PDB entry 5YYL | X-ray diffraction, 2.65 A resolution | chains A and C of the 4 polymer chains in the assembly

== Chain A ==
Protein: Major royal jelly protein 1
Source organism: Apis mellifera
UniProt: O18330 (MRJP1_APIME); numbering as in UniProt (aligned over 1-432)
Amino-acid sequence (432 residues; numbered 1 to 432; the number before each row is that of its first residue):
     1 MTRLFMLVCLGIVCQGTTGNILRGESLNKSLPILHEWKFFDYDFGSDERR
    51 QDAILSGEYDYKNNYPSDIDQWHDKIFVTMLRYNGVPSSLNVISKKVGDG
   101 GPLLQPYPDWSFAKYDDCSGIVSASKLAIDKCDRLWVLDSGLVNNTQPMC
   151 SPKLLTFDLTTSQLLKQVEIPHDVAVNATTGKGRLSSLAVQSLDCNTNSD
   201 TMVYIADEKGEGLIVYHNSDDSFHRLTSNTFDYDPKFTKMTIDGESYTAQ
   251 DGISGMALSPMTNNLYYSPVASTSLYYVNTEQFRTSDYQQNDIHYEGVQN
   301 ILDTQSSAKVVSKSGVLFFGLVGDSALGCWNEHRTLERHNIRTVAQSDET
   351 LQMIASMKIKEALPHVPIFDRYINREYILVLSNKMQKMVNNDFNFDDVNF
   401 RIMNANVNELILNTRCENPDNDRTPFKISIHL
Not modelled in the structure: 1-22, 197-199, 290-291
Cystine bridges: Cys118-Cys150, Cys132-Cys195, Cys329-Cys416
Covalently attached groups: N-acetylglucosamine (NAG) linked to Asn144
Residues lining bound ligands:
  - 24-methylenecholesterol (94R; (3beta,14beta,17alpha)-ergosta-5,24(28)-dien-3-ol), molecule 1: Leu363, Pro364, His365, Val366, Ile373, Arg375, Ile428, Ile430
  - 24-methylenecholesterol (94R), molecule 2: Phe369, Tyr372, Phe426, Ile428
UniProt features mapped onto this chain:
  - binding site (24-methylenecholesterol): Pro364
  - modified residue: His431 (Histidine amide), Leu432 (Leucine amide)
  - glycosylation (N-linked (GlcNAc...) asparagine): Asn28, Asn144, Asn177
What the authors report for this chain:
  - post-translational modification sites: Asn144
  - binding site for N-acetylglucosamine: Asn84, Val143, Asn144, Gln147
  - self-association interface (contacts with another copy of this molecule): Glu25, Lys29, Pro32, Glu409, Leu410, Ile411, Asn413, Thr414, Asp422, Thr424, Phe426, Ile428, Ser429, Ile430, His431

== Chain C ==
Protein: Apisimin
Source organism: Apis mellifera
UniProt: Q8ISL8 (Q8ISL8_APIME); numbering as in UniProt (aligned over 1-78)
Amino-acid sequence (78 residues; each row starts with the number of its first residue):
     1 MSKIVAVVVLAAFCVAMLVSDVSAKTSISVKGESNVDVVSQINSLVSSIV
    51 SGANVSAVLLAQTLVNILQILIDANVFA
Not modelled in the structure: 1-36, 78
Residues lining bound ligands:
  - 24-methylenecholesterol (94R; (3beta,14beta,17alpha)-ergosta-5,24(28)-dien-3-ol), molecule 1: Ile42, Val46, Ile49, Val50, Ile67
  - 24-methylenecholesterol (94R), molecule 2: Leu45, Ile49, Leu60, Thr63, Leu64, Ile67, Leu71, Val76, Phe77
  - 24-methylenecholesterol (94R), molecule 3: Ile49, Val55, Leu60

== Chain A / chain C interface ==
Pairs across the interface - 14 pairs, chain A then chain C:
  Gln71(A) with Ser51(C), hydrogen bond (side chain-backbone)
  His73(A) with Ser51(C), hydrogen bond (backbone-backbone); Gly52(C); Ala53(C)
  Asp74(A) with Ala53(C)
  Ala362(A) with Val50(C)
  Leu363(A) with Ile49(C); Val50(C), hydrogen bond (backbone-backbone); Gly52(C)
  Ile430(A) with Val50(C), hydrophobic
  His431(A) with Val50(C)
  Leu432(A) with Ser47(C), hydrogen bond (backbone-side chain); Val50(C), hydrophobic; Ser51(C)
Other interface residues (no listed pair), chain A (11 interface residues in all): Glu361, Pro364, Tyr377

== Summary ==
11 residues of chain A face 6 of chain C across their interface; the contacts include 4 hydrogen bonds. Polar
pairs include Gln71(A)-Ser51(C), Leu432(A)-Ser47(C) and His73(A)-Ser51(C). One 24-methylenecholesterol
molecule is bound between chain A and chain C. The paper reports a binding site for N-acetylglucosamine at
Asn84(A), Val143(A) and Asn144(A) among others; a modification site at Asn144(A).
Here chain A is Major royal jelly protein 1 and chain C is Apisimin, both from Apis mellifera. Entry 5YYL
(Structure of Major Royal Jelly Protein 1 Oligomer) was determined by X-ray diffraction.
